Entry 4O99 (X-ray diffraction, 1.96 A resolution); this record covers chains A and D of the 4 polymer chains in the assembly.

# Chain A (and D)
Name: Acetyl-CoA acetyltransferase
Source organism: Ralstonia eutropha
Notes: EC 2.3.1.9; chain D of this document is another copy of the same molecule, construct and numbering; everything in this record applies to it too
UniProt: P14611 (THIL_CUPNH); residues 2-393 here = UniProt positions 2-393
Sequence (392 residues; row label = number of the first residue in the row):
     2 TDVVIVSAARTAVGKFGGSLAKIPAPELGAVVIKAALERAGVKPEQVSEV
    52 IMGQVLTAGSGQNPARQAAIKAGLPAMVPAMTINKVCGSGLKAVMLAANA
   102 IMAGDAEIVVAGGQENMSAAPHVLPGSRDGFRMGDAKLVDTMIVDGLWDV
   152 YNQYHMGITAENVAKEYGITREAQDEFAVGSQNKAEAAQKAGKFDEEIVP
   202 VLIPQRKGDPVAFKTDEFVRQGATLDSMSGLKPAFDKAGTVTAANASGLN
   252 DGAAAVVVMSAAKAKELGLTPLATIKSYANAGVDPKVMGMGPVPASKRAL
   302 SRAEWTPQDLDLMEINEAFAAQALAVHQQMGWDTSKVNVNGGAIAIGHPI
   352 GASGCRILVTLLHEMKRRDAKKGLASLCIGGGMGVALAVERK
UniProt features mapped onto this chain:
  - active site: C88 (Acyl-thioester intermediate), H349 (Proton acceptor), C379 (Proton acceptor)

# Chain A / chain D interface
Contacting residue pairs (30):
  F17(A) with R133(D)
  H123(A) with F132(D); G135(D), hydrogen bond (side chain-backbone)
  L125(A) with L139(D), hydrophobic
  F132(A) with H123(D)
  R133(A) with F17(D); G18(D)
  M134(A) with D141(D); M143(D), hydrophobic; L250(D), hydrophobic
  G135(A) with H123(D), hydrogen bond (backbone-side chain); D141(D), hydrogen bond (backbone-side chain); I144(D)
  D136(A) with L139(D); V140(D); D141(D), hydrogen bond (side chain-backbone)
  A137(A) with K138(D); L139(D), hydrogen bond (backbone-backbone)
  K138(A) with D136(D), salt bridge; A137(D)
  L139(A) with D136(D); A137(D), hydrogen bond (backbone-backbone)
  V140(A) with D136(D)
  D141(A) with M134(D); G135(D), hydrogen bond (side chain-backbone); D136(D), hydrogen bond (backbone-side chain)
  M143(A) with M134(D), hydrophobic
  I144(A) with M134(D), hydrophobic; G135(D)
  L250(A) with M134(D), hydrophobic
Also at the interface, not in a pair above, chain D (17 interface residues in all): L125

# Summary
The interface between chain A and chain D involves 16 residues on one side and 17 on the other, with 8
hydrogen bonds and 1 salt bridge. Polar contacts include K138(A)-D136(D), H123(A)-G135(D) and G135(A)-D141(D).
UniProt lists 3 active-site residues on chain A.
Both chains are Acetyl-CoA acetyltransferase (Ralstonia eutropha). Entry 4O99 (Crystal structure of
Beta-ketothiolase (PhaA) from Ralstonia eutropha H16) was determined by X-ray diffraction (same publication as
4O9A and 4O9C).
